8HAL - chains F and J of the 11 polymer chains in the assembly; structure by electron microscopy, 4.40 A resolution (low resolution: residue-level contacts below are approximate; hydrogen-bond / salt-bridge calls are withheld).

# Chain F
Molecule: Histone H4
Source organism: Homo sapiens
Sequence (102 residues; row label = number of the first residue in the row):
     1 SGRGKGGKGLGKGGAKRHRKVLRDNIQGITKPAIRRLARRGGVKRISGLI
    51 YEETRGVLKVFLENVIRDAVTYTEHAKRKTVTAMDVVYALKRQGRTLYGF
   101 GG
Disordered / not traced: 1-18
Modified / non-standard residues: Lys12 (N(6)-acetyllysine; ALY); Lys16 (N(6)-acetyllysine; ALY)

# Chain J
Molecule: 180-nt DNA strand
Source organism: Homo sapiens
Sequence (180 nucleotides; each row starts with the number of its first residue):
     1 ATCCGTCCGTTACCGCCATCAATATCCACCTGCAGATTCTACCAAAAGTG
    51 TATTTGGAAACTGCTCCATCAAAAGGCATGTTCAGCTGAATTCAGCTGAA
   101 CATGCCTTTTGATGGAGCAGTTTCCAAATACACTTTTGGTAGAATCTGCA
   151 GGTGGATATTGATGGCGGTAACGGACGGAT
Disordered / not traced: 1-14, 166-180

# How chain F and chain J interact
Contacting residue pairs (11; chain F residue first):
  Arg19(F) - DA68(J)
  Arg19(F) - DT69(J)
  Thr30(F) - DA78(J)
  Thr30(F) - DT79(J)
  Pro32(F) - DA78(J)
  Pro32(F) - DT79(J)
  Arg36(F) - DA78(J)
  Arg45(F) - DG85(J)
  Arg45(F) - DT87(J)
  Lys77(F) - DA58(J)
  Thr80(F) - DC67(J)
Also at the interface, not in a pair above, chain F (8 interface residues in all): Lys31
Also at the interface, not in a pair above, chain J (9 interface residues in all): DC77

# Summary
8 residues of chain F face 9 of chain J across their interface.
Here chain F is Histone H4 and chain J is a 180-nt DNA strand, both from Homo sapiens. Entry 8HAL (Cryo-EM
structure of the CBP catalytic core bound to the H4K12acK16ac nucleosome, class 1) was determined by electron
microscopy (same publication as 8HAG, 8HAH, 8HAI, 8HAJ, 8HAK, 8HAM and 8HAN).
